PDB entry 2Z9J | X-ray diffraction, 1.95 A resolution | chains A and B

== Chain A (and B) ==
Name: 3C-like proteinase
Source organism: SARS coronavirus
Notes: EC 3.4.22.-; chain B of this document is another copy of the same molecule, construct and numbering; everything in this record applies to it too
Reference sequence: P59641 (R1AB_CVHSA); residues 1-306 here correspond to UniProt positions 3241-3546 (UniProt number = residue number + 3240)
Sequence (306 residues; each row starts with the number of its first residue):
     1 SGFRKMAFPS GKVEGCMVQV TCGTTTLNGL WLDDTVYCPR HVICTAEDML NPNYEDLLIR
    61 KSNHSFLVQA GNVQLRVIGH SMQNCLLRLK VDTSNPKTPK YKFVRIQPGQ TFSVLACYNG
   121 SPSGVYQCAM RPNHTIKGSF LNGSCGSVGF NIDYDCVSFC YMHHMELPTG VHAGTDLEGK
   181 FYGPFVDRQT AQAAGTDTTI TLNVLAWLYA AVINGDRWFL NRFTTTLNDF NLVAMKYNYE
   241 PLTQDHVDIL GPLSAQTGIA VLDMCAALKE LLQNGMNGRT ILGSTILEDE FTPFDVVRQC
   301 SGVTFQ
Disordered / not traced: 303-306 (chain B: 305-306)
Bound ions: zinc(II)hydrogensulfide Zn: His41, Cys145
Small-molecule neighbours: zinc(II)hydrogensulfide (DTZ): Thr25, Thr26, Leu27, His41, Cys145, His164
What the authors report for this chain:
  - binding site for dimethyl sulfoxide: Met6, Phe8, Phe140, His163, Met165, Glu166, His172, Arg298
  - zinc(II)hydrogensulfide coordination: His41, Cys145
  - catalytic residues: His41, Cys145 (citing earlier work)

== How chain A and chain B interact ==
Residue-residue contacts - 70 pairs, chain A then chain B:
  Ser1(A) - Gly138(B)
  Ser1(A) - Ser139(B)
  Ser1(A) - Phe140(B)  hydrogen bond (backbone-backbone)
  Ser1(A) - Glu166(B)  hydrogen bond (backbone-side chain)
  Ser1(A) - His172(B)
  Gly2(A) - Gly138(B)
  Gly2(A) - Ser139(B)  hydrogen bond (backbone-side chain)
  Phe3(A) - Gly138(B)
  Arg4(A) - Tyr126(B)
  Arg4(A) - Gln127(B)  hydrogen bond (side chain-backbone)
  Arg4(A) - Cys128(B)
  Arg4(A) - Lys137(B)  hydrogen bond (side chain-backbone)
  Arg4(A) - Ser139(B)
  Arg4(A) - Glu290(B)  salt bridge
  Met6(A) - Val125(B)
  Met6(A) - Tyr126(B)  hydrophobic
  Ala7(A) - Gly124(B)
  Ala7(A) - Val125(B)  hydrogen bond (backbone-backbone)
  Phe8(A) - Val125(B)
  Pro9(A) - Ser10(B)
  Pro9(A) - Glu14(B)
  Pro9(A) - Leu115(B)  hydrophobic
  Pro9(A) - Pro122(B)  hydrophobic
  Pro9(A) - Ser123(B)
  Pro9(A) - Gly124(B)
  Ser10(A) - Pro9(B)
  Ser10(A) - Ser10(B)  hydrogen bond (side chain-backbone)
  Ser10(A) - Glu14(B)  hydrogen bond (backbone-side chain)
  Gly11(A) - Gly11(B)
  Gly11(A) - Glu14(B)  hydrogen bond (backbone-side chain)
  Glu14(A) - Pro9(B)
  Glu14(A) - Ser10(B)  hydrogen bond (side chain-backbone)
  Glu14(A) - Gly11(B)  hydrogen bond (side chain-backbone)
  Tyr118(A) - Thr304(B)
  Ser121(A) - Thr304(B)
  Pro122(A) - Pro9(B)  hydrophobic
  Pro122(A) - Thr304(B)
  Ser123(A) - Pro9(B)
  Ser123(A) - Val303(B)  hydrogen bond (side chain-backbone)
  Gly124(A) - Ala7(B)
  Gly124(A) - Pro9(B)
  Val125(A) - Met6(B)
  Val125(A) - Ala7(B)  hydrogen bond (backbone-backbone)
  Val125(A) - Phe8(B)
  Val125(A) - Val125(B)  hydrophobic
  Tyr126(A) - Arg4(B)
  Tyr126(A) - Lys5(B)
  Tyr126(A) - Met6(B)  hydrophobic
  Gln127(A) - Arg4(B)
  Cys128(A) - Arg4(B)
  Lys137(A) - Arg4(B)  hydrogen bond (backbone-side chain)
  Gly138(A) - Arg4(B)
  Ser139(A) - Ser1(B)
  Ser139(A) - Gly2(B)  hydrogen bond (side chain-backbone)
  Ser139(A) - Phe3(B)  hydrogen bond (side chain-backbone)
  Ser139(A) - Arg4(B)  hydrogen bond (side chain-backbone)
  Phe140(A) - Ser1(B)  hydrogen bond (backbone-backbone)
  Phe140(A) - Gly2(B)
  Leu141(A) - Ser1(B)
  Leu141(A) - Gln299(B)
  Leu141(A) - Gly302(B)
  Glu166(A) - Ser1(B)  hydrogen bond (side chain-backbone)
  His172(A) - Ser1(B)
  Thr285(A) - Thr285(B)
  Thr285(A) - Ile286(B)
  Ile286(A) - Thr285(B)
  Glu290(A) - Arg4(B)  salt bridge
  Gln299(A) - Ser139(B)  hydrogen bond
  Gln299(A) - Leu141(B)
  Ser301(A) - Leu141(B)
Other interface residues (no listed pair), chain A (38 interface residues in all): Lys5, Lys12, Leu115, Ala116, Arg298, Cys300
Other interface residues (no listed pair), chain B (35 interface residues in all): Gly170

== In short ==
The interface between chain A and chain B involves 38 residues on one side and 35 on the other; the contacts
include 20 hydrogen bonds and 2 salt bridges. Polar pairs include Arg4(A)-Glu290(B), Ser1(A)-Glu166(B) and
Gly2(A)-Ser139(B). From the paper: catalytic residues His41(A) and Cys145(A); a binding site for dimethyl
sulfoxide at Met6(A), Phe8(A) and Phe140(A) among others.
Chain A and chain B are both 3C-like proteinase (SARS coronavirus); the structure, Complex structure of
SARS-CoV 3C-like protease with EPDTC, was determined by X-ray diffraction together with 2Z94, 2Z9G, 2Z9K and
2Z9L from the same study.
